Entry 9F3T (electron microscopy, 3.00 A resolution); this record covers chains F and S of the 7 polymer chains in the assembly.

== Chain F ==
Protein: Large T antigen
Organism: Betapolyomavirus macacae
Notes: EC 3.6.4.-
Reference sequence: P03070 (LT_SV40); residue numbers follow UniProt; this construct covers 266-627
Chain sequence (362 residues; each row starts with the number of its first residue):
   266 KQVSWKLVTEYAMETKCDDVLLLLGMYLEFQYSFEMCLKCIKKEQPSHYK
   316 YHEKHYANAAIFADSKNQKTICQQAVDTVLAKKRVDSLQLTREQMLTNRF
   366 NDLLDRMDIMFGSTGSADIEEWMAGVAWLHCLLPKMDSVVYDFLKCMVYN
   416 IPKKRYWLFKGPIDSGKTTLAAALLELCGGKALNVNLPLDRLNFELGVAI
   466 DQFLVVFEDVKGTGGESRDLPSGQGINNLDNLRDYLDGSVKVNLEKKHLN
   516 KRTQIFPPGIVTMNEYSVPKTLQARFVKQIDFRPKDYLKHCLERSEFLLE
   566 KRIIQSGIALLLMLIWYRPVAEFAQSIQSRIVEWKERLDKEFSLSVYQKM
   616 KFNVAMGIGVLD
Ligand contacts: ATP (adenosine-5'-triphosphate): Trp393, Leu397, Pro427, Ile428, Asp429, Ser430, Gly431, Lys432, Thr433, Thr434, Asp474, Asn529, Arg548, Pro549, Lys550, Leu553, Lys554, Leu557, Leu564, Ile569, Gln570
UniProt features mapped onto this chain:
  - binding site (Zn(2+)): Cys302, Cys305, His313, His317
  - binding site (ATP): Gly426 to Thr433
What the authors report for this chain:
  - binding site for the 8-nt DNA strand (chain S): Lys512, His513

== Chain S ==
Molecule: 8-nt DNA strand
Sequence (8 nucleotides; each row starts with the number of its first residue):
     1 TTTTTTTT

== Interface between chain F and chain S ==
Residue-residue contacts (8; chain F residue first):
  Arg456(F) - DT8(S)  salt bridge to the phosphate
  Phe459(F) - DT7(S)  phosphate contact
  Lys511(F) - DT7(S)  phosphate contact
  Lys512(F) - DT7(S)  hydrogen bond to the phosphate
  Lys512(F) - DT8(S)  salt bridge to the phosphate
  His513(F) - DT5(S)  base contact
  His513(F) - DT6(S)  hydrogen bond to the base
  His513(F) - DT7(S)  hydrogen bond to the phosphate

== In short ==
The interface between chain F and chain S involves 5 residues on one side and 4 on the other, with 3 hydrogen
bonds and 2 salt bridges. Polar pairs include His513(F)-DT6(S), Lys512(F)-DT7(S) and His513(F)-DT7(S). Ligands
of chain F: ATP. The paper reports a binding site for the 8-nt DNA strand (chain S) at Lys512(F) and
His513(F).
Chain F is Large T antigen (Betapolyomavirus macacae) and chain S is an 8-nt DNA strand; the structure, Active
SV40 LTAg complex with DNA (3D variability component_000, frame_010), was determined by electron microscopy
together with 9EVH, 9EVP, 9F3U, 9F5I, 9F73, 9F74 and 14 further entries from the same study.
